4CV0 - chains A and D of the 4 polymer chains in the assembly; structure by X-ray diffraction, 2.20 A resolution.

Chain A (and D):
Protein: Enoyl-[acyl-carrier-protein] reductase [NADPH]
Organism: Staphylococcus aureus
Notes: EC 1.3.1.10; chain D of this document is another copy of the same molecule, construct and numbering; everything in this record applies to it too
Reference sequence: Q7A6D8 (Q7A6D8_STAAN); residues 1-256 here = UniProt positions 1-256
Sequence (282 residues; row label = number of the first residue in the row; numbers below 1 keep their minus sign (Met-25 is residue -25)):
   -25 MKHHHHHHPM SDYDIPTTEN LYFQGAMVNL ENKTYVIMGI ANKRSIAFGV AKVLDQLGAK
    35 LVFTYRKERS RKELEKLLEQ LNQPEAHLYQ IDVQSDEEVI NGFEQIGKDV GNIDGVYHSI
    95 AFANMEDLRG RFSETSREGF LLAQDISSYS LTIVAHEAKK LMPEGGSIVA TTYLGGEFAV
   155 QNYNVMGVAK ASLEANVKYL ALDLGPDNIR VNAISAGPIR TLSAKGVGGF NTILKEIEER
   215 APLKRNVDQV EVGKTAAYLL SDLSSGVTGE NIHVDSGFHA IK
Unresolved in the structure: -25 to 2
Construct notes: expression tag (-25 to 0); engineered mutation Val2 (Leu in Q7A6D8)
Residues lining bound ligands:
  - NADPH (NDP; NADPH dihydro-nicotinamide-adenine-dinucleotide phosphate): Gly13, Ile14, Ala15, Ser19, Ile20, Arg40, Lys41, Ser44, Ile65, Asp66, Val67, Gln68, Ser93, Ile94, Ala95, Phe96, Ile120, Thr145, Thr146, Tyr147, Tyr157, Lys164, Ala190, Gly191, Pro192, Ile193, Thr195, Leu196, Ser197, Phe204
  - PT6 (1-(3-amino-2-methylbenzyl)-4-[2-(thiophen-2-yl)ethoxy]pyridin-2(1H)-one): Ala95, Phe96, Ala97, Leu102, Tyr147, Val154, Gln155, Asn156, Tyr157, Met160, Lys164, Pro192, Ser197, Ala198, Val201, Gly202, Gly203, Phe204, Ile207
What the authors report for this chain:
  - binding site for PT6: Tyr157
  - catalytic residues: Tyr157 (citing earlier work)
  - specificity-determining residues: Val201, Ile207 (proposed by the authors, not directly observed)
  - mutagenesis - A95V: increased growth in response to PT166

Chain A / chain D interface:
Pairs across the interface (68; chain A residue first):
  Ala175(A) - Pro216(D)
  Leu176(A) - Pro216(D)  hydrophobic
  Gly179(A) - Pro216(D)
  Gly179(A) - Leu217(D)
  Pro180(A) - Pro216(D)
  Pro180(A) - Lys218(D)
  Pro216(A) - Ala175(D)
  Pro216(A) - Leu176(D)  hydrophobic
  Pro216(A) - Gly179(D)
  Pro216(A) - Pro180(D)
  Pro216(A) - Thr242(D)
  Leu217(A) - Gly179(D)
  Leu217(A) - Thr242(D)
  Arg219(A) - Gly240(D)
  Glu225(A) - Ser239(D)  hydrogen bond
  Glu225(A) - Gly240(D)  hydrogen bond (side chain-backbone)
  Lys228(A) - Asp236(D)  salt bridge
  Lys228(A) - Leu237(D)
  Lys228(A) - Ser239(D)  hydrogen bond
  Thr229(A) - Tyr232(D)  hydrogen bond
  Thr229(A) - Leu237(D)
  Thr229(A) - Val241(D)
  Tyr232(A) - Thr229(D)  hydrogen bond
  Tyr232(A) - Tyr232(D)  hydrophobic
  Tyr232(A) - Ile246(D)
  Asp236(A) - Lys228(D)  salt bridge
  Leu237(A) - Lys228(D)
  Leu237(A) - Thr229(D)
  Leu237(A) - Leu237(D)  hydrophobic
  Ser239(A) - Leu217(D)
  Ser239(A) - Arg219(D)  hydrogen bond (backbone-side chain)
  Ser239(A) - Glu225(D)  hydrogen bond
  Ser239(A) - Lys228(D)  hydrogen bond
  Gly240(A) - Arg219(D)
  Gly240(A) - Glu225(D)  hydrogen bond (backbone-side chain)
  Gly240(A) - Val248(D)
  Gly240(A) - Asp249(D)  hydrogen bond (backbone-backbone)
  Gly240(A) - Ser250(D)  hydrogen bond (backbone-backbone)
  Val241(A) - Thr229(D)
  Val241(A) - His247(D)
  Thr242(A) - Pro216(D)
  Thr242(A) - Leu217(D)
  Thr242(A) - Ser250(D)
  Thr242(A) - Gly251(D)
  Thr242(A) - His253(D)
  Gly243(A) - His253(D)  hydrogen bond (backbone-side chain)
  Gly243(A) - Ala254(D)
  Glu244(A) - Asn245(D)
  Glu244(A) - Ile246(D)
  Glu244(A) - His247(D)  salt bridge
  Glu244(A) - His253(D)  salt bridge
  Asn245(A) - Glu244(D)
  Ile246(A) - Tyr232(D)
  Ile246(A) - Glu244(D)
  His247(A) - Gly240(D)
  His247(A) - Val241(D)
  His247(A) - Glu244(D)  salt bridge
  Val248(A) - Gly240(D)
  Val248(A) - Val241(D)  hydrophobic
  Asp249(A) - Gly240(D)  hydrogen bond (backbone-backbone)
  Ser250(A) - Gly240(D)  hydrogen bond (backbone-backbone)
  Ser250(A) - Thr242(D)
  Gly251(A) - Thr242(D)
  His253(A) - Thr242(D)
  His253(A) - Gly243(D)  hydrogen bond (side chain-backbone)
  His253(A) - Glu244(D)  salt bridge
  Ala254(A) - Lys172(D)
  Ala254(A) - Gly243(D)
Other interface residues (no listed pair), chain A (34 interface residues in all): Lys172, Arg184, Arg214, Lys218, Val221, Ile255
Other interface residues (no listed pair), chain D (35 interface residues in all): Arg184, Arg214, Val221, Ser238, Ile255

In short:
34 residues of chain A face 35 of chain D across their interface, with 15 hydrogen bonds and 6 salt bridges.
Polar pairs include Lys228(A)-Asp236(D), Glu244(A)-His247(D) and Glu244(A)-His253(D). Ligands of chain A:
NADPH and compound PT6. The paper reports the catalytic residue Tyr157(A); A95V of chain A increases growth in
response to PT166.
Chain A and chain D are both Enoyl-[acyl-carrier-protein] reductase [NADPH] (Staphylococcus aureus); the
structure, Crystal structure of S. aureus FabI in complex with NADPH and CG400549 (small unit cell), was
determined by X-ray diffraction, deposited together with 4CUZ, 4CV1, 4CV2, 4CV3 and 4BKU.
